3KT2 - chain A; structure by X-ray diffraction, 1.65 A resolution.

Chain A:
Protein: Protease
Organism: Human immunodeficiency virus type 1
Notes: EC 3.4.23.16
Reference sequence: P04585 (POL_HV1H2); the construct has insertions or renumbered stretches relative to UniProt, so the offset changes along the chain: 1-99 = UniProt 489-587; 1001-1099 = UniProt 489-587
Sequence (203 residues; each row starts with the number of its first residue; note: 896 numbers in that range are skipped by the numbering (no residue carries them; nothing is unmodelled there)):
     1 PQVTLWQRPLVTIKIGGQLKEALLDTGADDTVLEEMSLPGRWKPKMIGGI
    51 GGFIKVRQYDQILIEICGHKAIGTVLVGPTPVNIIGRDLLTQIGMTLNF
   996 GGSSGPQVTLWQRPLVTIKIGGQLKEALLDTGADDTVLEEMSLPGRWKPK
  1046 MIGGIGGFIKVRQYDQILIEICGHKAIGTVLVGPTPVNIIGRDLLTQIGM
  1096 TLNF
Not modelled in the structure: 996-1000
Construct notes: engineered mutation Asp88 (Asn576 in P04585), Met95 (Cys583 in P04585), Asp1088 (Asn576 in P04585), Met1095 (Cys583 in P04585)
Swiss-Prot annotation at these positions:
  - region (Dimerization of protease): Pro1 to Leu5, Gly49 to Lys55, Pro1001 to Leu1005, Gly1049 to Lys1055
  - active site (For protease activity): Asp25, Asp1025
  - site (Cleavage): Phe99, Phe1099

In short:
Curated annotation (UniProt) lists active-site residues Asp25 and Asp1025.
Chain A is Protease (Human immunodeficiency virus type 1); the structure, Crystal Structure of N88D mutant
HIV-1 Protease, was determined by X-ray diffraction together with 3KT5 from the same study.
